3P8M - chains A and C of the 4 polymer chains in the assembly; structure by X-ray diffraction, 2.90 A resolution.

Chain A:
Name: Dynein light chain 2
Organism: Homo sapiens
UniProt: Q96FJ2 (DYL2_HUMAN); residues 1-89 here = UniProt positions 1-89
Chain sequence (92 residues; numbered -2 to 89; the number before each row is that of its first residue; numbers below 1 keep their minus sign (Gly-2 is residue -2)):
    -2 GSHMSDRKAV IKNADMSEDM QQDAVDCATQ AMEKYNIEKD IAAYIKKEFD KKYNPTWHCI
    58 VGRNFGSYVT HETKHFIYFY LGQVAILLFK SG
Unresolved in the structure: -2 to 2
Differences from the reference sequence: expression tag (-2 to 0)
Curated features (UniProtKB/Swiss-Prot):
  - site: Tyr41 (Interaction with myosin V motor complex)

Chain C:
Name: General control protein GCN4
Organism: Saccharomyces cerevisiae
UniProt: P03069 (GCN4_YEAST); residues 144-175 here correspond to UniProt positions 250-281 (UniProt number = residue number + 106)
Chain sequence (46 residues; row label = number of the first residue in the row):
   130 GSVSRGTQTE GGSGMKQLED KVEELLSKNY HLENEVARLK KLVGER
Unresolved in the structure: 130, 173-175
Differences from the reference sequence: expression tag (130-131); linker (140-143)
Curated features (UniProtKB/Swiss-Prot):
  - region: Leu147 to Leu168 (Leucine-zipper)

Interface between chain A and chain C:
Residue-residue contacts (4; chain A residue first):
  Ile34(A) with Gln137(C)
  Glu35(A) with Gln137(C), hydrogen bond
  Lys36(A) with Thr136(C); Gln137(C), hydrogen bond (backbone-side chain)
Interface residues without a listed pair, chain A (5 interface residues in all): Lys43, Gln80
Interface residues without a listed pair, chain C (5 interface residues in all): Ser133, Gly135, Glu148

In short:
Chain A and chain C each contribute 5 residues to their interface; the contacts include 2 hydrogen bonds.
Polar contacts include Glu35(A)-Gln137(C) and Lys36(A)-Gln137(C).
Chain A is Dynein light chain 2 (Homo sapiens) and chain C is General control protein GCN4 (Saccharomyces
cerevisiae); the structure, Human dynein light chain (DYNLL2) in complex with an in vitro evolved peptide
dimerized by leucine ..., was determined by X-ray diffraction (same publication as 2XQQ).
